PDB entry 6JDG | X-ray diffraction, 2.39 A resolution | chains A and B of the 7 polymer chains in the assembly

# Chain A (and B)
Protein: Single-stranded DNA-binding protein
Organism: Pseudomonas aeruginosa PAO1
Notes: chain B of this document is another copy of the same molecule, construct and numbering; everything in this record applies to it too
Reference sequence: P40947 (SSB_PSEAE); residue numbers follow UniProt; this construct covers 1-115
Sequence (121 residues; row label = number of the first residue in the row):
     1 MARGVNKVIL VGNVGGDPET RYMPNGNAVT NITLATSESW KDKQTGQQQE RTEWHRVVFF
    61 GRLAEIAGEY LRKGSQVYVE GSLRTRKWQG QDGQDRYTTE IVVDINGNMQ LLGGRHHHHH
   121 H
Disordered / not traced: 1-2, 39-48, 114-121 (chain B: 1-2, 40-49, 90-92, 114-121)
Sequence notes: expression tag (116-121)
What the authors report for this chain:
  - binding site for the 20-nt DNA strand: Arg-3, Asn-13, Glu-19, Arg-21, Thr-33, Ser-37, Glu-50, Thr-52, Trp-54, Arg-56, Arg-62, Lys-73, Tyr-97, Asn-106
  - binding site for the 20-nt DNA strand: Arg-3, Lys-7, Asn-13, Gly-15, Thr-33, Thr-52, Trp-54, Tyr-70, Arg-86, Trp-88, Asn-106
  - binding site for the 20-nt DNA strand: Arg-3, Gly-15, Thr-33, Thr-52, Trp-54

# Interface between chain A and chain B
Contacting residue pairs (43; chain A residue first):
  Gly-4(A) with Val-11(B)
  Val-5(A) with Ile-9(B); Leu-10(B); Val-11(B), hydrogen bond (backbone-backbone); Thr-36(B)
  Asn-6(A) with Ile-9(B); Leu-10(B); Thr-36(B); His-55(B)
  Lys-7(A) with Val-8(B); Ile-9(B), hydrogen bond (backbone-backbone)
  Val-8(A) with Lys-7(B); Leu-83(B), hydrophobic
  Ile-9(A) with Val-5(B); Asn-6(B); Lys-7(B), hydrogen bond (backbone-backbone)
  Leu-10(A) with Val-5(B); Asn-6(B)
  Val-11(A) with Gly-4(B); Val-5(B), hydrogen bond (backbone-backbone)
  Thr-36(A) with Val-5(B); Asn-6(B)
  Ser-37(A) with Arg-3(B); Gly-4(B), hydrogen bond (backbone-backbone)
  Arg-51(A) with Arg-84(B)
  Glu-53(A) with Leu-83(B); Arg-84(B); Thr-85(B), hydrogen bond (side chain-backbone)
  His-55(A) with Asn-6(B); Leu-83(B)
  Leu-83(A) with Val-8(B), hydrophobic; Glu-53(B); His-55(B); Leu-83(B), hydrophobic; Ile-101(B), hydrophobic
  Arg-84(A) with Glu-53(B)
  Thr-85(A) with Glu-53(B), hydrogen bond (backbone-side chain)
  Gln-94(A) with Arg-96(B)
  Arg-96(A) with Gln-94(B); Asp-95(B), hydrogen bond (side chain-backbone)
  Thr-99(A) with Thr-99(B)
  Ile-101(A) with Leu-83(B), hydrophobic
  Asn-106(A) with Glu-38(B)
Other interface residues (no listed pair), chain A (25 interface residues in all): Arg-3, Gln-76, Asp-92, Tyr-97
Other interface residues (no listed pair), chain B (26 interface residues in all): Ser-37, Arg-51, Trp-54, Gln-76, Tyr-97

# Overview
The interface between chain A and chain B involves 25 residues on one side and 26 on the other; the contacts
include 8 hydrogen bonds. Polar contacts include Glu-53(A)/Thr-85(B), Arg-96(A)/Asp-95(B) and
Val-5(A)/Val-11(B). From the paper: a binding site for the 20-nt DNA strand at Arg-3(A), Asn-13(A) and
Glu-19(A) among others.
Both chains are Single-stranded DNA-binding protein (Pseudomonas aeruginosa PAO1). Entry 6JDG (Complexed
crystal structure of PaSSB with ssDNA dT20 at 2.39 angstrom resolution) was determined by X-ray diffraction.
